Entry 7YER (electron microscopy, 3.00 A resolution); this record covers chains A and C of the 5 polymer chains in the assembly.

== Chain A ==
Molecule: RNA-directed RNA polymerase L
From: Ebola virus
UniProtKB: A0A1C4HDB0 (A0A1C4HDB0_9MONO); residues 1-2212 here = UniProt positions 1-2212
Amino-acid sequence (2212 residues; each row starts with the number of its first residue):
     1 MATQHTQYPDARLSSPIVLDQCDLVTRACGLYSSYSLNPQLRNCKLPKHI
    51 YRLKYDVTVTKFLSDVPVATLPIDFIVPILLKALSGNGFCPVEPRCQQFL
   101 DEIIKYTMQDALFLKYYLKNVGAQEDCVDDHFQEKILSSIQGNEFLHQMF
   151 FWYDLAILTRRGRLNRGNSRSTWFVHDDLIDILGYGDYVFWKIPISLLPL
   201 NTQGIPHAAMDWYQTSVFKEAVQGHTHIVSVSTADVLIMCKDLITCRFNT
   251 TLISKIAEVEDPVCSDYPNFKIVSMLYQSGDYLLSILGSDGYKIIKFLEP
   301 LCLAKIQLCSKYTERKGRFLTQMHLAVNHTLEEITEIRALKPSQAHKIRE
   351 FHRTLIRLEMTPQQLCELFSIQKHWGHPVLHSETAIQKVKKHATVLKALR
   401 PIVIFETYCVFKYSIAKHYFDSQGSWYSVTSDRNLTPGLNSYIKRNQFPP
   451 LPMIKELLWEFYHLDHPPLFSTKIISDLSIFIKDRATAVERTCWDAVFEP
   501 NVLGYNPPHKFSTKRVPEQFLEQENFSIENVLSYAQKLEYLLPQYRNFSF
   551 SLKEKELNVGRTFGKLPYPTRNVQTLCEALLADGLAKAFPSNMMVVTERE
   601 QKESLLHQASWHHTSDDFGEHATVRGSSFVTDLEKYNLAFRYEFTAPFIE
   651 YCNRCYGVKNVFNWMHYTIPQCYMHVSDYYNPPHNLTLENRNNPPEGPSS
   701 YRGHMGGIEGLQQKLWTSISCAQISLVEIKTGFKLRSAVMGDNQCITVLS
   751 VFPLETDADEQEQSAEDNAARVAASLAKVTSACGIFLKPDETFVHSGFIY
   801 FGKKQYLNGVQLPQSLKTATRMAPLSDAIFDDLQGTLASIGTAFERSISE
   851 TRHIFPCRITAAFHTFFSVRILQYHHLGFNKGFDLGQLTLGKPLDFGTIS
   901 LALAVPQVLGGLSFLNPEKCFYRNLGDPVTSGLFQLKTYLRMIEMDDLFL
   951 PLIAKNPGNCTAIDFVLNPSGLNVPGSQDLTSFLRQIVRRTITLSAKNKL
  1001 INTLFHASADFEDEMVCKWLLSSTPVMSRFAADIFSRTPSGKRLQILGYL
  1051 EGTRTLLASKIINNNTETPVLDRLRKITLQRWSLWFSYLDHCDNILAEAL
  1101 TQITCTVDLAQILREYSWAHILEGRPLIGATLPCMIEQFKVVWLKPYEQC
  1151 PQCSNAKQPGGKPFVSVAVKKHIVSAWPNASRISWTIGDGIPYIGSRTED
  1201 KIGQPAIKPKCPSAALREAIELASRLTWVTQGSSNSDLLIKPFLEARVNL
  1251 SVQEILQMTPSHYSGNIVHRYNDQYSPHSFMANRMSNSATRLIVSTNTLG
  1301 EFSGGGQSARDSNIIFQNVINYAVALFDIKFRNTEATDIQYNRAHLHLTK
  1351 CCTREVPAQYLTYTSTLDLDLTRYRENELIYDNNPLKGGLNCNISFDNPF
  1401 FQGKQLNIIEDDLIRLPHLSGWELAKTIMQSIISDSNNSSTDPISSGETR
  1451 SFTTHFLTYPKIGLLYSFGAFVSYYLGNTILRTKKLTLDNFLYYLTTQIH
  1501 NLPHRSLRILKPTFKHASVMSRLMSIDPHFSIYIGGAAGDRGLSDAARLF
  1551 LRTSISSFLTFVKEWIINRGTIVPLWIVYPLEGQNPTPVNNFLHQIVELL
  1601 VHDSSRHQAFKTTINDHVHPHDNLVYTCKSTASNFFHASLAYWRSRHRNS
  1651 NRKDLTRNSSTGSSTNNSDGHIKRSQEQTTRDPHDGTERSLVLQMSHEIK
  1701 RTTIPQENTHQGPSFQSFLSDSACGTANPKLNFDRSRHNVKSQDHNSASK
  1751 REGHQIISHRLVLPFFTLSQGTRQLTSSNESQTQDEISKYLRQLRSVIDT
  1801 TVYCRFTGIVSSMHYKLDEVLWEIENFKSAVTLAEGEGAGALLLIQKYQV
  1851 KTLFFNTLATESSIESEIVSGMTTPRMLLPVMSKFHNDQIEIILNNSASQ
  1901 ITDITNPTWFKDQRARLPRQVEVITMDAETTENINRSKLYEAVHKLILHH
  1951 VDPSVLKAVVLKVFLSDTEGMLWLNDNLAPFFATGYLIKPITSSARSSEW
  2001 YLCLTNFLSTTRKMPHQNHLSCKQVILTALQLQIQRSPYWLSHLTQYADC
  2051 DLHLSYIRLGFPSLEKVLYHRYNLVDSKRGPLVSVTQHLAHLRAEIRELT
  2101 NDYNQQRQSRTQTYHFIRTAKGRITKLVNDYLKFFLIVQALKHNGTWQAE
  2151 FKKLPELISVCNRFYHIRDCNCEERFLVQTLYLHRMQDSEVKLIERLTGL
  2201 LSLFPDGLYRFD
Unresolved in the structure: 1-7, 611-622, 1157-1160, 1193-1210, 1260-1278, 1304-1310, 1384-2212
Construct notes: engineered mutation Asp759 (Gly in A0A1C4HDB0)
Metal / ion sites: Zn2+: Cys1150, Cys1153, His1345, His1347
What the authors report for this chain:
  - mutagenesis - D742A: abolished catalytic activity
  - catalytic residues: His1269, Arg1270 (citing earlier work)

== Chain C ==
Molecule: Polymerase cofactor VP35
From: Ebola virus
UniProtKB: A0A1C4HDK9 (A0A1C4HDK9_9MONO); residues 1-340 here = UniProt positions 1-340
Amino-acid sequence (340 residues; numbered 1 to 340; the number before each row is that of its first residue):
     1 MTTRTKGRGHTVATTQNDRMPGPELSGWISEQLMTGRIPVNDIFCDIENN
    51 PGLCYASQMQQTKPNPKMRNSQTQTDPICNHSFEEVVQTLASLATVVQQQ
   101 TIASESLEQRITSLENGLKPVYDMAKTISSLNRVCAEMVAKYDLLVMTTG
   151 RATATAAATEAYWAEHGQPPPGPSLYEESAIRGKIESRDETVPQSVREAF
   201 NNLDSTTSLTEENFGKPDISAKDLRNIMYDHLPGFGTAFHQLVQVICKLG
   251 KDSNSLDIIHAEFQASLAEGDSPQCALIQITKRVPIFQDAAPPVIHIRSR
   301 GDIPRACQKSLRPVPPSPKIDRGWVCVFQLQDGKTLGLKI
Unresolved in the structure: 1-80, 180-340
What the authors report for this chain:
  - self-association interface (contacts with another copy of this molecule); pairs are residue here / residue on that copy: Arg151-Gln168 (hydrogen bond), Arg151-Pro169 (hydrogen bond), Glu160-Arg151 (hydrogen bond), Leu145

== Interface between chain A and chain C ==
Residue-residue contacts (31):
  Leu396(A) - Thr148(C)
  Leu396(A) - Thr149(C)
  Lys397(A) - Thr148(C)
  Lys397(A) - Thr149(C)  hydrogen bond (backbone-backbone)
  Ala398(A) - Met147(C)
  Leu399(A) - Val146(C)
  Leu399(A) - Met147(C)  hydrogen bond (backbone-backbone)
  Leu399(A) - Thr149(C)
  Pro401(A) - Tyr142(C)
  Pro401(A) - Leu145(C)
  Ile402(A) - Tyr142(C)  hydrophobic
  Ile402(A) - Asp143(C)
  Lys537(A) - His166(C)
  Leu538(A) - Ala161(C)  hydrophobic
  Leu538(A) - Tyr162(C)
  Pro543(A) - Gly172(C)
  Tyr642(A) - Thr153(C)
  Tyr642(A) - Ala157(C)  hydrophobic
  Glu643(A) - Thr149(C)
  Glu643(A) - Gly150(C)
  Glu643(A) - Thr153(C)  hydrogen bond
  His666(A) - Ala154(C)
  Tyr667(A) - Ala157(C)  hydrophobic
  Tyr667(A) - Ala158(C)
  Pro670(A) - Tyr176(C)
  Gln671(A) - Thr155(C)
  Gln671(A) - Leu175(C)
  Gln671(A) - Tyr176(C)
  Gly703(A) - Tyr176(C)
  Met705(A) - Arg151(C)
  Met705(A) - Tyr176(C)  hydrophobic
Also at the interface, not in a pair above, chain A (23 interface residues in all): Arg400, Leu541, Leu542, Arg546, Asn660, Arg702
Also at the interface, not in a pair above, chain C (22 interface residues in all): Pro171, Pro173
From the paper, about this interface:
  - residue pairs: Lys397(A)-Thr149(C) (backbone contact), Leu399(A)-Met147(C) (backbone contact), Glu643(A)-Thr153(C) (hydrogen bond)

== Summary ==
Chain A and chain C form an interface of 23 and 22 residues respectively, with 3 hydrogen bonds. Polar
contacts include Glu643(A)-Thr153(C), Lys397(A)-Thr149(C) and Leu399(A)-Met147(C). The paper describes
backbone contacts between Lys397(A) and Thr149(C) and Leu399(A) and Met147(C); a hydrogen bond between
Glu643(A) and Thr153(C). From the paper: catalytic residues His1269(A) and Arg1270(A); D742A of chain A
abolishes catalytic activity.
Here chain A is RNA-directed RNA polymerase L and chain C is Polymerase cofactor VP35, both from Ebola virus.
Entry 7YER (The structure of EBOV L-VP35 complex) was determined by electron microscopy, deposited together
with 7YES and 7YET.
